PDB entry 4X4I | X-ray diffraction, 2.80 A resolution | chains A and E of the 6 polymer chains in the assembly

== Chain A ==
Molecule: Regulatory protein
From: Enterobacter sp. RFL1396
Reference sequence: Q8GGH0 (Q8GGH0_9ENTR); numbering as in UniProt (aligned over 1-79)
Sequence (82 residues; row label = number of the first residue in the row; numbers below 1 keep their minus sign (Gly-2 is residue -2)):
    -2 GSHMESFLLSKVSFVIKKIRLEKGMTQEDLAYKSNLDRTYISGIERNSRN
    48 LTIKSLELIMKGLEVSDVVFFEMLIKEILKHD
Unresolved in the structure: -2 to 1, 78-79
Sequence notes: expression tag (-2 to 0)

== Chain E ==
Molecule: 35-nt DNA strand
Sequence (35 nucleotides; numbered 1 to 35; the number before each row is that of its first residue):
     1 ATGTGACTTATAGTCCGTGTGATTATAGTCAACAT

== How chain A and chain E interact ==
Pairs across the interface (13; chain A residue first):
  Arg17(A) with DT2(E), salt bridge to the phosphate
  Thr23(A) with DA1(E), phosphate contact; DT2(E), phosphate contact
  Gln24(A) with DT2(E), hydrogen bond to the phosphate; DG3(E), hydrogen bond to the phosphate
  Glu25(A) with DA1(E), sugar contact; DT2(E), hydrogen bond to the phosphate
  Arg35(A) with DT2(E), hydrogen bond to the base; DG3(E), hydrogen bond to the base
  Thr36(A) with DT4(E), base contact
  Ser39(A) with DG3(E), hydrogen bond to the phosphate
  Arg43(A) with DT4(E), phosphate contact
  Thr49(A) with DA12(E), sugar contact
Interface residues without a listed pair, chain E (6 interface residues in all): DG5

== Overview ==
9 residues of chain A and 6 residues of chain E are in contact; the contacts include 6 hydrogen bonds and 1
salt bridge. Polar contacts include Arg35(A)-DT2(E), Arg35(A)-DG3(E) and Gln24(A)-DT2(E).
Here chain A is Regulatory protein (Enterobacter sp. RFL1396) and chain E is a 35-nt DNA strand. Entry 4X4I
(RADIATION DAMAGE TO THE NUCLEOPROTEIN COMPLEX C.Esp1396I: DOSE (DWD) 44.6 MGy) was determined by X-ray
diffraction, deposited together with 4X4B, 4X4C, 4X4D, 4X4E, 4X4F, 4X4G and 4X4H.
